Entry 2KAU (X-ray diffraction, 2.00 A resolution); this record covers chains B and C of the 3 polymer chains in the assembly.

# Chain B
Name: Urease (beta chain)
Source organism: Klebsiella aerogenes
Notes: EC 3.5.1.5
Reference sequence: P18315 (URE2_KLEAE); residue numbers follow UniProt; this construct covers 1-106
Amino-acid sequence (106 residues; each row starts with the number of its first residue):
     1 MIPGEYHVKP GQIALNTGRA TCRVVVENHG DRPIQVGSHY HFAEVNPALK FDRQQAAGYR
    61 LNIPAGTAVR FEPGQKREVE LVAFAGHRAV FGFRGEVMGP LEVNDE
Not modelled in the structure: 102-106
Curated features (UniProtKB/Swiss-Prot):
  - mutagenesis: His-39 (H39A: Reduces activity by 20% and reduces thermal stability above 50 degrees Celsius), His-41 (H41A: Reduces activity by 30% and reduces thermal stability above 50 degrees Celsius)

# Chain C
Name: Urease (alpha chain)
Source organism: Klebsiella aerogenes
Notes: EC 3.5.1.5
Reference sequence: P18314 (URE1_KLEAE); numbering as in UniProt (aligned over 1-567)
Amino-acid sequence (567 residues; each row starts with the number of its first residue):
     1 MSNISRQAYA DMFGPTVGDK VRLADTELWI EVEDDLTTYG EEVKFGGGKV IRDGMGQGQM
    61 LAADCVDLVL TNALIVDHWG IVKADIGVKD GRIFAIGKAG NPDIQPNVTI PIGAATEVIA
   121 AEGKIVTAGG IDTHIHWICP QQAEEALVSG VTTMVGGGTG PAAGTHATTC TPGPWYISRM
   181 LQAADSLPVN IGLLGKGNVS QPDALREQVA AGVIGLKIHE DWGATPAAID CALTVADEMD
   241 IQVALHSDTL NESGFVEDTL AAIGGRTIHT FHTEGAGGGH APDIITACAH PNILPSSTNP
   301 TLPYTLNTID EHLDMLMVCH HLDPDIAEDV AFAESRIRRE TIAAEDVLHD LGAFSLTSSD
   361 SQAMGRVGEV ILRTWQVAHR MKVQRGALAE ETGDNDNFRV KRYIAKYTIN PALTHGIAHE
   421 VGSIEVGKLA DLVVWSPAFF GVKPATVIKG GMIAIAPMGD INASIPTPQP VHYRPMFGAL
   481 GSARHHCRLT FLSQAAAANG VAERLNLRSA IAVVKGCRTV QKADMVHNSL QPNITVDAQT
   541 YEVRVDGELI TSEPADVLPM AQRYFLF
Not modelled in the structure: 1
Modified positions: Lys-217 (lysine nz-carboxylic acid; KCX)
Curated features (UniProtKB/Swiss-Prot):
  - active site: His-320 (Proton donor)
  - binding site (Ni(2+)): His-134, His-136, Lys-217, His-246, His-272, Asp-360
  - binding site (substrate): His-219
  - modified residue: Lys-217 (N6-carboxylysine)
  - mutagenesis: His-134 (H134A: Abrogates activity and reduces binding to nickel ions), His-136 (H136A: Abrogates activity and reduces binding to nickel ions), Lys-217 (K217A/C/E: Reduces activity 8000-fold and abrogates binding to nickel ions), His-219 (H219A: Reduces activity 500-fold and increases KM 1000-fold. Resistant to inactivation by diethylpyrocarbonate and iodoacetamide; H219N/Q: Increases KM 100-fold; optimum pH is 6), Asp-221 (D221A: Reduces activity 1000-fold and increases KM 10-fold; D221N: Reduces activity 50-fold), His-246 (H246A: Abrogates activity and reduces binding to nickel ions), His-312 (H312A: Enhances thermal stability above 50 degrees Celsius), Cys-319 (C319A: Reduces activity 2-fold, but increases KM only 1.7-fold; optimum pH is 6.7. Reduces binding of nickel ions. Resistant to inactivation by iodoacetamide ...), His-320 (H320A: Reduces activity 100000-fold, but increases KM only 3-fold; optimum pH is 6.75. Resistant to inactivation by diethylpyrocarbonate and iodoacetamide ...), Arg-336 (R336Q: Reduces activity 10000-fold, but has no effect on KM)
Metal / ion sites: Ni2+ site 1: His-134, His-136, Lys-217, Asp-360; Ni2+ site 2: Lys-217, His-246, His-272

# How chain B and chain C interact
Residue-residue contacts - 80 pairs, chain B then chain C:
  Met-1(B) / Arg-22(C)
  Met-1(B) / Asp-25(C)
  Met-1(B) / Arg-563(C)
  Ile-2(B) / Arg-22(C)
  Pro-3(B) / Ala-24(C)
  Pro-3(B) / Asp-25(C)
  Pro-3(B) / Ala-438(C)
  Pro-3(B) / Tyr-564(C)
  Gly-4(B) / Arg-22(C)
  Gly-4(B) / Ala-24(C)  hydrogen bond (backbone-backbone)
  Gly-4(B) / Pro-437(C)
  Gly-4(B) / Ala-438(C)
  Glu-5(B) / Val-21(C)
  Glu-5(B) / Arg-22(C)  salt bridge
  Glu-5(B) / Trp-29(C)
  Tyr-6(B) / Pro-15(C)
  Tyr-6(B) / Lys-20(C)
  Tyr-6(B) / Gly-123(C)
  His-7(B) / Asp-19(C)
  His-7(B) / Lys-20(C)  hydrogen bond (backbone-backbone)
  His-7(B) / Trp-29(C)
  Val-8(B) / Arg-6(C)
  Val-8(B) / Gln-7(C)
  Val-8(B) / Ala-10(C)  hydrophobic
  Val-8(B) / Asp-19(C)
  Lys-9(B) / Arg-6(C)
  Lys-9(B) / Val-17(C)
  Lys-9(B) / Asp-19(C)  hydrogen bond (backbone-side chain)
  Gly-11(B) / Ser-5(C)
  Gly-11(B) / Arg-6(C)  hydrogen bond (backbone-backbone)
  Gln-12(B) / Ile-4(C)
  Ile-13(B) / Asn-3(C)
  Ile-13(B) / Ile-4(C)  hydrogen bond (backbone-backbone)
  Ile-13(B) / Arg-6(C)
  Ile-13(B) / Tyr-39(C)  hydrophobic
  Ala-14(B) / Ser-2(C)
  Ala-14(B) / Asn-3(C)
  Ala-14(B) / Tyr-39(C)
  Leu-15(B) / Ser-2(C)  hydrogen bond (backbone-backbone)
  Leu-15(B) / Ile-4(C)  hydrophobic
  Leu-15(B) / Tyr-39(C)
  Leu-15(B) / Gly-40(C)
  Asn-16(B) / Tyr-39(C)  hydrogen bond (backbone-backbone)
  Asn-16(B) / Gly-40(C)
  Arg-19(B) / Glu-41(C)  salt bridge
  Gly-37(B) / Gly-48(C)
  Gly-37(B) / Arg-52(C)
  Ser-38(B) / Val-50(C)
  His-39(B) / Gly-40(C)
  His-39(B) / Glu-41(C)  salt bridge
  His-39(B) / Val-50(C)
  His-39(B) / Met-55(C)
  Tyr-40(B) / Met-55(C)  hydrophobic
  Arg-60(B) / Gly-40(C)
  Arg-60(B) / Glu-41(C)  salt bridge
  Asn-62(B) / Ser-2(C)  hydrogen bond (side chain-backbone)
  Pro-64(B) / Ser-2(C)
  Ala-65(B) / Phe-13(C)
  Ala-65(B) / Gly-40(C)
  Ala-65(B) / Glu-42(C)
  Ala-65(B) / Val-50(C)  hydrophobic
  Gly-66(B) / Lys-49(C)  hydrogen bond (backbone-side chain)
  Gly-66(B) / Val-50(C)
  Phe-84(B) / Ile-104(C)  hydrophobic
  Ala-85(B) / Asp-103(C)
  Ala-85(B) / Ile-104(C)  hydrogen bond (backbone-backbone)
  Ala-85(B) / Pro-106(C)
  Gly-86(B) / Pro-102(C)
  Gly-86(B) / Gln-105(C)
  His-87(B) / Pro-102(C)  hydrogen bond (backbone-backbone)
  His-87(B) / Asp-103(C)  salt bridge
  Arg-88(B) / Asp-103(C)  hydrogen bond (backbone-backbone)
  Ala-89(B) / Asp-103(C)  hydrogen bond (backbone-backbone)
  Ala-89(B) / Ile-104(C)
  Phe-91(B) / Gly-54(C)
  Phe-91(B) / Gln-59(C)
  Phe-91(B) / Asp-103(C)
  Gly-92(B) / Asp-53(C)
  Phe-93(B) / Gly-54(C)
  Phe-93(B) / Met-55(C)  hydrophobic
Also at the interface, not in a pair above, chain B (37 interface residues in all): Pro-10, Ile-63, Thr-67
Also at the interface, not in a pair above, chain C (43 interface residues in all): Tyr-9, Met-12, Thr-16, Gly-18

# In short
Chain B and chain C form an interface of 37 and 43 residues respectively; the contacts include 13 hydrogen
bonds and 5 salt bridges. Polar pairs include Glu-5(B)/Arg-22(C), Arg-19(B)/Glu-41(C) and His-39(B)/Glu-41(C).
Here chain B is Urease (beta chain) and chain C is Urease (alpha chain), both from Klebsiella aerogenes. Entry
2KAU (The crystal structure of urease from klebsiella aerogenes at 2.2 angstroms resolution) was determined by
X-ray diffraction.
